5O48 - chain A; structure by X-ray diffraction, 1.69 A resolution.

[Chain A]
Molecule: Glycylpeptide N-tetradecanoyltransferase
Organism: Plasmodium vivax
Notes: EC 2.3.1.97
Reference sequence: A5K1A2 (A5K1A2_PLAVS); residues 26-410 here = UniProt positions 26-410
Chain sequence (385 residues; numbered 26 to 410; the number before each row is that of its first residue):
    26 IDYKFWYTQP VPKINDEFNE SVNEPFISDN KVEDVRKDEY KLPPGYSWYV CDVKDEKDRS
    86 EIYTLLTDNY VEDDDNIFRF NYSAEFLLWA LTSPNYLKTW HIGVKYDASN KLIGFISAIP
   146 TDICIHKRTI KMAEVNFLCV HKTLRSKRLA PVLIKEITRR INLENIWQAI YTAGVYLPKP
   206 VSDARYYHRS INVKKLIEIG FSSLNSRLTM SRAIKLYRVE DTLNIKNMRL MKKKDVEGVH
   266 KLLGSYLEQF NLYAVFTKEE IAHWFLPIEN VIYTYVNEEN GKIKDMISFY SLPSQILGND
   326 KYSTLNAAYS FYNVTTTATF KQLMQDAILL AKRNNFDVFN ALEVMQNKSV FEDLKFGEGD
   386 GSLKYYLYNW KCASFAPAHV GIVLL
Ion coordination: Mg2+: Leu169 (together with 2-oxopentadecyl-CoA)
Residues lining bound ligands:
  - 9K2 (1-[5-(4-fluoranyl-2-methyl-phenyl)-1H-indazol-3-yl]-N,N-dimethyl-methanamine): Val96, Phe105, Tyr107, Asn161, Thr197, Gly199, Tyr211, Tyr334, Asn365, Ala366, Leu367, Leu388, Leu409, Leu410
  - 2-oxopentadecyl-CoA (NHW): Tyr28, Lys29, Phe30, Trp31, Asn94, Tyr95, Val96, Val160, Asn161, Phe162, Leu163, Cys164, Val165, Leu169, Arg170, Ser171, Lys172, Arg173, Leu174, Ala175, Pro176, Ile179, Ile182, Thr183, Ile186, Asn187, Ile191, Trp192, Gln193, Ala194, Tyr196, Thr197, Ala198, Val200, Leu202, Tyr393
Reported in the primary citation:
  - binding site for 9K2: Tyr211
  - conformationally variable residues (side-chain flip): Tyr211

[Summary]
Ligands of chain A: 2-oxopentadecyl-CoA and compound 9K2. The paper reports a binding site for 9K2 at Tyr211;
conformational variability at Tyr211.
Chain A is Glycylpeptide N-tetradecanoyltransferase (Plasmodium vivax); the structure, P.vivax NMT with an
aminomethylindazole inhibitor bound, was determined by X-ray diffraction (same publication as 5O4V, 5O6H, 5O6J
and 5MU6).
